PDB entry 3TJZ | X-ray diffraction, 2.90 A resolution | chains B and C of the 3 polymer chains in the assembly

# Chain B
Protein: Coatomer subunit gamma
Source organism: Bos taurus
UniProtKB: P53620 (COPG_BOVIN); residue numbers follow UniProt; this construct covers 1-355
Amino-acid sequence (355 residues; row label = number of the first residue in the row):
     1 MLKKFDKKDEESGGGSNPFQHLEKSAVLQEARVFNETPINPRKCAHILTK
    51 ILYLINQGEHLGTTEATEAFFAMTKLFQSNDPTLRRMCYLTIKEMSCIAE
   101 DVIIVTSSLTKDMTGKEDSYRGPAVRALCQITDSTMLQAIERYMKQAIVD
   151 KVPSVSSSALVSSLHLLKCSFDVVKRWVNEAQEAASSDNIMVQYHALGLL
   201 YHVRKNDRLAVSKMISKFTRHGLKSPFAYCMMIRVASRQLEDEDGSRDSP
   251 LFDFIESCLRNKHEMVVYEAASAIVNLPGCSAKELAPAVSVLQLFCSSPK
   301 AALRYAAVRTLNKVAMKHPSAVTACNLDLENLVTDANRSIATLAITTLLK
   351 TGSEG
Not modelled in the structure: 1-19, 240-256, 277-287, 312-355
What the authors report for this chain:
  - mutagenesis - L128E: unchanged binding to ADP-ribosylation factor 1

# Chain C
Protein: Coatomer subunit zeta-1
Source organism: Bos taurus
UniProtKB: P35604 (COPZ1_BOVIN); residue numbers follow UniProt; this construct covers 1-153
Amino-acid sequence (153 residues; each row starts with the number of its first residue):
     1 MEALILEPSLYTVKAILILDNDGDRLFAKYYDDTYPSVKEQKAFEKNIFN
    51 KTHRTDSEIALLEGLTVVYKSSIDLYFYVIGSSYENELMLMTVLNCLFDS
   101 LSQMLRKNVEKRALLENMEGLFLAVDEIVDGGVILESDPQQVVHRVALRG
   151 EDV
Not modelled in the structure: 1-6, 147-153
Curated features (UniProtKB/Swiss-Prot):
  - modified residue: M1 (N-acetylmethionine)

# How chain B and chain C interact
Contacting residue pairs - 68 pairs, chain B then chain C:
  Q20(B) - L115(C)
  T49(B) - M118(C)
  T49(B) - E119(C)  hydrogen bond
  Y53(B) - M118(C)  hydrophobic
  N56(B) - R25(C)  hydrogen bond (backbone-side chain)
  N56(B) - F27(C)
  N56(B) - A28(C)  hydrogen bond (side chain-backbone)
  Q57(B) - R25(C)  hydrogen bond (side chain-backbone)
  Q57(B) - K42(C)  hydrogen bond (backbone-side chain)
  G58(B) - R25(C)
  G58(B) - V38(C)
  T83(B) - E119(C)
  R86(B) - L123(C)
  R86(B) - E127(C)  salt bridge
  R86(B) - R145(C)  hydrogen bond (side chain-backbone)
  L90(B) - F122(C)  hydrophobic
  L90(B) - L123(C)  hydrophobic
  L90(B) - D126(C)
  K93(B) - D126(C)  salt bridge
  E94(B) - K29(C)  salt bridge
  R126(B) - D126(C)  salt bridge
  R126(B) - E127(C)  salt bridge
  R126(B) - D130(C)
  R126(B) - L135(C)
  V161(B) - D130(C)
  V161(B) - L135(C)  hydrophobic
  L164(B) - L10(C)  hydrophobic
  L164(B) - Y11(C)
  L164(B) - V133(C)  hydrophobic
  H165(B) - Y11(C)  hydrogen bond
  H165(B) - D130(C)  salt bridge
  H165(B) - G131(C)
  H165(B) - V133(C)
  M191(B) - L135(C)
  M191(B) - E136(C)
  M191(B) - S137(C)  hydrogen bond (side chain-backbone)
  Y194(B) - L10(C)
  H195(B) - L10(C)
  H195(B) - I134(C)  hydrogen bond (side chain-backbone)
  H195(B) - L135(C)
  G198(B) - L10(C)
  L199(B) - L10(C)
  Y201(B) - P8(C)
  H202(B) - S9(C)  hydrogen bond
  H202(B) - L10(C)  hydrogen bond (side chain-backbone)
  F227(B) - M89(C)  hydrophobic
  F227(B) - T92(C)
  F227(B) - S137(C)
  C230(B) - M89(C)  hydrophobic
  M231(B) - S9(C)
  R234(B) - P8(C)
  R234(B) - E85(C)  salt bridge
  R234(B) - N86(C)
  E264(B) - L88(C)
  M265(B) - N86(C)  hydrogen bond (backbone-side chain)
  M265(B) - L88(C)  hydrophobic
  M265(B) - M89(C)  hydrophobic
  M265(B) - T92(C)
  Y268(B) - N86(C)
  Y268(B) - E87(C)  hydrogen bond
  E269(B) - N86(C)  hydrogen bond
  A302(B) - E58(C)
  Y305(B) - I59(C)  hydrophobic
  Y305(B) - L61(C)
  A306(B) - E87(C)
  R309(B) - S83(C)  hydrogen bond (side chain-backbone)
  R309(B) - E85(C)
  R309(B) - E87(C)  salt bridge
Interface residues without a listed pair, chain B (46 interface residues in all): A45, H46, L52, M87, P123, S154, S157, S158, K168, V235, R238, L303
Interface residues without a listed pair, chain C (39 interface residues in all): T12, L26, A60, Y84

# Summary
46 residues of chain B face 39 of chain C across their interface; the contacts include 15 hydrogen bonds and 8
salt bridges. Among the polar pairs are R86(B)-E127(C), K93(B)-D126(C) and E94(B)-K29(C). From the paper:
L128E of chain B leaves binding to ADP-ribosylation factor 1 unchanged.
Here chain B is Coatomer subunit gamma and chain C is Coatomer subunit zeta-1, both from Bos taurus. Entry
3TJZ (Crystal Structure of Arf1 Bound to the gamma/zeta-COP Core Complex) was determined by X-ray diffraction.
